PDB entry 1GGU | X-ray diffraction, 2.10 A resolution | chains A and B

== Chain A (and B) ==
Molecule: Protein (coagulation factor XIII)
Organism: Homo sapiens
Notes: EC 2.3.2.13; fragment: full length; chain B of this document is another copy of the same molecule, construct and numbering; everything in this record applies to it too
UniProtKB: P00488 (F13A_HUMAN); residues 1-731 here correspond to UniProt positions 2-732 (UniProt number = residue number + 1)
Sequence (731 residues; row label = number of the first residue in the row):
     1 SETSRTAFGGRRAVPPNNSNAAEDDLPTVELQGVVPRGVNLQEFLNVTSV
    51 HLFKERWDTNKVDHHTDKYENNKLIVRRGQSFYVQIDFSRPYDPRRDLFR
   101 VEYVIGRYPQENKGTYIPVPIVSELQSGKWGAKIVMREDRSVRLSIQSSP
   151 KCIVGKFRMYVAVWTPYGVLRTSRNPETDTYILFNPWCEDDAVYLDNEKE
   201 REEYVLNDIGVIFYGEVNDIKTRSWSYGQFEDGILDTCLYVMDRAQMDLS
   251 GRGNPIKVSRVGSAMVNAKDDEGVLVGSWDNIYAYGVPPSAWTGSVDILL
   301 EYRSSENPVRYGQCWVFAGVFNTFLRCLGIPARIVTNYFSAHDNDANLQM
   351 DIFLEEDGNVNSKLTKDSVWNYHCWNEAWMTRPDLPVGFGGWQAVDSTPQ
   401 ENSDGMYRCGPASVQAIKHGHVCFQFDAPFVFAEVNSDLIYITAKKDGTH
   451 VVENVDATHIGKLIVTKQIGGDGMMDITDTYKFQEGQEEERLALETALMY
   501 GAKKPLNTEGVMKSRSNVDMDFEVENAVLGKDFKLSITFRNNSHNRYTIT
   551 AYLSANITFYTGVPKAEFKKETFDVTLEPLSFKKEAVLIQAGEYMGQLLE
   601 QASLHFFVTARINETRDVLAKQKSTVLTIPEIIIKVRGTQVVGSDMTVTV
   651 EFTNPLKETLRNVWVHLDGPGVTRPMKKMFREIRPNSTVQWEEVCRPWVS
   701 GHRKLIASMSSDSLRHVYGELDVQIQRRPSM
Disordered / not traced: 1-7, 31-42, 509-515, 728-731 (chain B: 1-7, 36-41, 509-515, 728-731)
Sequence notes: conflict Glu567 (Gln651 in P00488)
Metal / ion sites: Ca2+ near Ala457 (its only coordinating residue here)

== Chain A / chain B interface ==
Residue-residue contacts - 93 pairs, chain A then chain B:
  Phe8(A) with Trp279(B); Asp280(B), hydrogen bond (backbone-backbone); Ile282(B); Phe559(B), hydrophobic; Val563(B); Lys565(B); Leu599(B), hydrophobic
  Gly9(A) with Val563(B)
  Gly10(A) with Trp279(B), hydrogen bond (backbone-backbone); Phe559(B); Thr561(B), hydrogen bond (backbone-side chain); Val563(B)
  Arg11(A) with Trp279(B); His342(B); Asp343(B), salt bridge; Trp370(B); Pro399(B), hydrogen bond (side chain-backbone); Met406(B)
  Arg12(A) with Asp343(B), salt bridge; Met406(B); Val563(B)
  Ala13(A) with Lys366(B); Val563(B)
  Val14(A) with Lys366(B)
  Arg100(A) with Asp447(B), hydrogen bond (side chain-backbone)
  Glu111(A) with His450(B), salt bridge
  Asn112(A) with Asp351(B), hydrogen bond; Phe353(B); Asp367(B)
  Lys113(A) with Asp367(B), salt bridge
  Trp164(A) with Lys446(B), hydrogen bond (side chain-backbone); Asp447(B); Gly448(B)
  Asp248(A) with Glu401(B)
  Lys257(A) with Glu401(B), salt bridge; Asn402(B), hydrogen bond (side chain-backbone); Ser403(B)
  Arg260(A) with Ser403(B); Asp404(B), salt bridge
  Val261(A) with Asp404(B)
  Trp279(A) with Phe8(B); Gly9(B); Gly10(B), hydrogen bond (backbone-backbone); Arg11(B)
  Asp280(A) with Phe8(B)
  His342(A) with Arg11(B)
  Asp343(A) with Arg11(B), salt bridge; Arg12(B), salt bridge
  Asp351(A) with Asn112(B), hydrogen bond
  Phe353(A) with Asn112(B)
  Lys366(A) with Ala13(B); Val14(B); Gln110(B)
  Asp367(A) with Asn112(B); Lys113(B), salt bridge
  Trp370(A) with Arg11(B)
  Pro383(A) with Met499(B)
  Asp384(A) with Tyr500(B)
  Pro386(A) with Tyr500(B)
  Pro399(A) with Arg11(B), hydrogen bond (backbone-side chain)
  Glu401(A) with Asp248(B); Lys257(B), salt bridge
  Asn402(A) with Lys257(B), hydrogen bond (backbone-side chain)
  Ser403(A) with Lys257(B); Arg260(B); Phe426(B)
  Asp404(A) with Arg260(B), salt bridge; Val261(B); Asp404(B)
  Met406(A) with Arg12(B)
  Cys423(A) with Asp384(B); Phe424(B), hydrophobic
  Phe424(A) with Cys423(B), hydrophobic; Phe424(B), hydrophobic
  Phe426(A) with Ser403(B)
  Lys446(A) with Trp164(B), hydrogen bond (backbone-side chain)
  Asp447(A) with Arg100(B), hydrogen bond (backbone-side chain); Trp164(B)
  Gly448(A) with Trp164(B)
  His450(A) with Glu111(B), salt bridge
  Met499(A) with Pro383(B)
  Tyr500(A) with Asp384(B); Pro386(B)
  Phe559(A) with Phe8(B), hydrophobic; Gly10(B)
  Thr561(A) with Gly10(B), hydrogen bond (side chain-backbone)
  Val563(A) with Phe8(B), hydrophobic; Gly9(B); Gly10(B); Arg12(B); Ala13(B)
  Lys565(A) with Phe8(B)
  Leu599(A) with Phe8(B), hydrophobic
Also at the interface, not in a pair above, chain A (59 interface residues in all): Leu98, Gln110, Asn281, Lys363, Leu364, Ser368, Leu385, Gln400, Gly405, Arg408, Pro564
Also at the interface, not in a pair above, chain B (59 interface residues in all): Glu30, Leu98, Asn281, Asp345, Leu385, Arg408, Gln425, Thr449, Pro564

== In short ==
The chain A/chain B interface involves 59 residues from each chain; the contacts include 15 hydrogen bonds and
12 salt bridges. Polar pairs include Arg11(A)-Asp343(B), Arg12(A)-Asp343(B) and Glu111(A)-His450(B).
Chain A and chain B are both Protein (coagulation factor XIII) (Homo sapiens); the structure, Human factor
XIII with calcium bound in the ion site, was determined by X-ray diffraction (same publication as 1GGY).
